PDB entry 7NHS | electron microscopy, 2.30 A resolution | chains B and C of the 8 polymer chains in the assembly

Chain B (and C):
Molecule: Putative transmembrane protein Wzc
From: Escherichia coli
Notes: chain C of this document is another copy of the same molecule, construct and numbering; everything in this record applies to it too
UniProt: Q9X4B9 (Q9X4B9_ECOLX); numbering as in UniProt (aligned over 1-721)
Sequence (727 residues; each row starts with the number of its first residue):
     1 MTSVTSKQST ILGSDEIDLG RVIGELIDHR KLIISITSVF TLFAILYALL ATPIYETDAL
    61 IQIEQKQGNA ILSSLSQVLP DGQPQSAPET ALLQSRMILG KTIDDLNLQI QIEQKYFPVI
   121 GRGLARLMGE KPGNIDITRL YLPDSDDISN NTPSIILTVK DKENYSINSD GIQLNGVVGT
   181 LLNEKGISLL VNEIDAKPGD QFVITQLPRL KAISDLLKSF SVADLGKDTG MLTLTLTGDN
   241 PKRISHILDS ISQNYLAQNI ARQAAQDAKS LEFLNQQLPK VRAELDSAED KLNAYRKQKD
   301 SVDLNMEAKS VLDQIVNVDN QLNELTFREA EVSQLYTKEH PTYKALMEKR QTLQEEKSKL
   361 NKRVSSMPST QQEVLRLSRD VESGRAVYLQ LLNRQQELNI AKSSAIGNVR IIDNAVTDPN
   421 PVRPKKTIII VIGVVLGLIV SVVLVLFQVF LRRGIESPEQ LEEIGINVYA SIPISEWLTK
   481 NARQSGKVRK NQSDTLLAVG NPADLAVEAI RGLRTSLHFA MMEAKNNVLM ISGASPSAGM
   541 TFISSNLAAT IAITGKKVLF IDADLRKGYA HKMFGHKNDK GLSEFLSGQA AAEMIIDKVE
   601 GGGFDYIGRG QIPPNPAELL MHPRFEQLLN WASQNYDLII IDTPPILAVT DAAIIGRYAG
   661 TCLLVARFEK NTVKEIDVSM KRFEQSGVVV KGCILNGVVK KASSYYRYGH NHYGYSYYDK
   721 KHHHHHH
Not modelled in the structure: 1-16, 65-84, 262-408, 478-493, 722-727
Sequence notes: conflict Gly121 (Ala in Q9X4B9), Arg126 (Gly in Q9X4B9); engineered mutation Met540 (Lys in Q9X4B9); expression tag (722-727)
What the authors report for this chain:
  - self-association interface (contacts with another copy of this molecule); pairs are residue here / residue on that copy: Gln258-Arg410
  - mutagenesis - K540M: abolished catalytic activity (citing earlier work)

Interface between chain B and chain C:
Pairs across the interface (78):
  Asp18(B) - Arg453(C)  salt bridge
  Leu19(B) - Phe447(C)  hydrophobic
  Leu19(B) - Phe450(C)  hydrophobic
  Gly20(B) - Leu451(C)
  Gly20(B) - Arg453(C)
  Ile23(B) - Leu451(C)  hydrophobic
  Asp58(B) - Arg96(C)  salt bridge
  Ala59(B) - Arg96(C)
  Leu60(B) - Ser95(C)
  Gly129(B) - Ile148(C)
  Asp228(B) - Ala87(C)
  Thr229(B) - Ala87(C)
  Thr229(B) - Pro88(C)
  Met231(B) - Pro88(C)
  Met231(B) - Ala91(C)  hydrophobic
  Arg410(B) - Met97(C)  hydrogen bond
  Arg410(B) - Gln258(C)
  Ile412(B) - Leu92(C)  hydrophobic
  Ile412(B) - Ser95(C)
  Ile412(B) - Met97(C)
  Asp413(B) - Ser95(C)
  Asp413(B) - Arg96(C)  hydrogen bond (side chain-backbone)
  Asp413(B) - Met97(C)  hydrogen bond (side chain-backbone)
  Asn414(B) - Arg96(C)  hydrogen bond (backbone-side chain)
  Val416(B) - Arg96(C)
  Val416(B) - Leu210(C)  hydrophobic
  Thr417(B) - Leu210(C)
  Pro419(B) - Leu210(C)
  Glu459(B) - Lys674(C)  salt bridge
  Val468(B) - Gln685(C)  hydrogen bond (backbone-side chain)
  Tyr469(B) - Gln685(C)
  Glu508(B) - Arg566(C)  salt bridge
  Glu508(B) - Val649(C)
  Arg511(B) - Ala617(C)
  Arg511(B) - Glu618(C)  salt bridge
  Arg511(B) - Thr650(C)
  Gly512(B) - Thr650(C)
  Arg514(B) - Ala617(C)
  Arg514(B) - Glu618(C)  salt bridge
  Arg514(B) - Met621(C)
  Thr515(B) - Thr650(C)  hydrogen bond
  Thr515(B) - Ile654(C)
  Thr515(B) - Ser686(C)
  Ser516(B) - Gln685(C)  hydrogen bond
  Ser516(B) - Ser686(C)
  Phe519(B) - Arg657(C)
  Phe519(B) - Gln685(C)
  Phe519(B) - Ser686(C)
  Phe519(B) - Gly687(C)
  Ile553(B) - Glu618(C)
  Thr554(B) - Met621(C)
  Tyr705(B) - Arg453(C)
  Tyr705(B) - Thr672(C)
  Tyr706(B) - Leu451(C)
  Tyr706(B) - Arg453(C)
  Gly709(B) - Thr672(C)  hydrogen bond (backbone-side chain)
  Gly709(B) - Lys674(C)
  Gly709(B) - Glu675(C)
  His710(B) - Leu647(C)
  His712(B) - Val678(C)
  Gly714(B) - Leu647(C)
  Tyr715(B) - Ser535(C)
  Tyr715(B) - Pro536(C)
  Tyr715(B) - Leu647(C)  hydrogen bond (backbone-backbone)
  Tyr715(B) - Ala648(C)
  Tyr715(B) - Glu675(C)  hydrogen bond
  Tyr717(B) - Pro536(C)  hydrophobic
  Tyr717(B) - Asp564(C)  hydrogen bond
  Tyr717(B) - Arg566(C)
  Tyr717(B) - Lys567(C)
  Tyr717(B) - Pro644(C)  hydrophobic
  Tyr717(B) - Pro645(C)
  Tyr717(B) - Ala648(C)  hydrophobic
  Tyr718(B) - Lys567(C)
  Asp719(B) - Arg566(C)
  Asp719(B) - Lys567(C)
  Asp719(B) - Arg609(C)  salt bridge
  Asp719(B) - Ile612(C)
Interface residues without a listed pair, chain B (43 interface residues in all): Ala415, Asp418, Thr550
Interface residues without a listed pair, chain C (42 interface residues in all): Gly454, Ala534, Glu684

In short:
Chain B and chain C form an interface of 43 and 42 residues respectively, with 11 hydrogen bonds and 7 salt
bridges. Among the polar pairs are Asp18(B)-Arg453(C), Asp58(B)-Arg96(C) and Glu459(B)-Lys674(C). From the
paper: K540M of chain B abolishes catalytic activity; a self-association interface involving Gln258(B).
Chain B and chain C are both Putative transmembrane protein Wzc (Escherichia coli); the structure, Wzc K540M
C8, was determined by electron microscopy (same publication as 7NHR, 7NI2, 7NIB, 7NIH and 7NII).
